PDB entry 8WIC | electron microscopy, 3.50 A resolution | chains Z and A of the 29 polymer chains in the assembly

[Chain Z]
Molecule: 50S ribosomal protein L27
Source organism: Mycolicibacterium smegmatis MC2 155
Reference sequence: A0R150 (RL27_MYCS2); residues 1-88 here = UniProt positions 1-88
Amino-acid sequence (88 residues; row label = number of the first residue in the row):
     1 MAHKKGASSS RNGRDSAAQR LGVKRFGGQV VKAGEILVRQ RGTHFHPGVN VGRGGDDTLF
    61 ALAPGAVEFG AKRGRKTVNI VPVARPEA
Not modelled in the structure: 1-9, 87-88

[Chain A]
Molecule: 23S rRNA
Source organism: Mycolicibacterium smegmatis MC2 155
Sequence (3119 nucleotides; each row starts with the number of its first residue):
     2 AAGUGUUUAA GGGCGCAUGG UGGAUGCCUU GGCACUGGGA GCCGAUGAAG GACGUAGGAG
    62 GCUGCGAUAA GCCUCGGGGA GCUGUCAACC GAGCGUUGAU CCGAGGAUGU CCGAAUGGGG
   122 AAACCCGGCA CGAGUGAUGU CGUGUCACCA GGCGCUGAAU AUAUAGGCGU CUGGGGGGAA
   182 CGCGGGGAAG UGAAACAUCU CAGUACCCGU AGGAAGAGAA AACAAAAUGU GAUUCCGUGA
   242 GUAGUGGCGA GCGAAAGCGG AGGAUGGCUA AACCGUAUGC AUGUGAUACC GGGUAGGGGU
   302 UGUGUGUGCG GGGUUGUGGG ACCUAUCUUU CCGGCUCUAC CUGGCUGGAG GGCAGUGAGA
   362 AAAUGUUGUG GUUAGCGGAA AUGGCUUGGG AUGGCCUGCC GUAGACGGUG AGAGCCCGGU
   422 ACGUGAAAAC CCGACGUCUG UCUUGAUGGU GUUCCCGAGU AGCAGCGGGC CCGUGGAAUC
   482 UGCUGUGAAU CUGCCGGGAC CACCCGGUAA GCCUGAAUAC UUCCCAGUGA CCGAUAGCGG
   542 AUUAGUACCG UGAGGGAAUG GUGAAAAGUA CCCCGGGAGG GGAGUGAAAG AGUACCUGAA
   602 ACCGUGCGCU UACAAUCCGU CAGAGCCCUC GACGUGUCGU GGGGUGAUGG CGUGCCUUUU
   662 GAAGAAUGAG CCUGCGAGUC AGGGACAUGU CGCGAGGUUA ACCCGGGUGG GGUAGCCGCA
   722 GCGAAAGCGA GUCUGAAUAG GGCGUAUCCA CACAAGAGUG UGUGGUGUAG UGGUGUGUUC
   782 UGGACCCGAA GCGGAGUGAU CUACCCAUGG CCAGGGUGAA GCGCGGGUAA GACCGCGUGG
   842 AGGCCCGAAC CCACUUAGGU UGAAGACUGA GGGGAUGAGC UGUGGGUAGG GGUGAAAGGC
   902 CAAUCAAACU CCGUGAUAGC UGGUUCUCCC CGAAAUGCAU UUAGGUGCAG CGUCGCAUGU
   962 UUCUUGCCGG AGGUAGAGCU ACUGGAUGGC CGAUGGGCCC CACAGGGUUA CUGACGUCAG
  1022 CCAAACUCCG AAUGCCGGUA AGUCCAAGAG UGCGGCAGUG AGACGGCGGG GGAUAAGCUC
  1082 CGUGCGUCGA GAGGGAAACA GCCCAGAUCG CCGGCUAAGG CCCCUAAGCG UGUGCUAAGU
  1142 GGAAAAGGAU GUGCAGUCGC GAAGACAACC AGGAGGUUGG CUUAGAAGCA GCCACCCUUG
  1202 AAAGAGUGCG UAAUAGCUCA CUGGUCAAGU GAUUGUGCGC CGAUAAUGUA GCGGGGCUCA
  1262 AGCACACCGC CGAAGCCGCG GCAGCCAACG UGUUGGCUGG GUAGGGGAGC GUCCUGCAUC
  1322 CGGUGAAGCC GCCGAGUGAU CGAGUGGUGG AGGGUGUGGG AGUGAGAAUG CAGGCAUGAG
  1382 UAGCGAUUAG GCAAGUGAGA ACCUUGCCCG CCGAAAGACC AAGGGUUCCU GGGCCAGGCC
  1442 AGUCCGCCCA GGGUGAGUCG GGACCUAAGG CGAGGCCGAC AGGCGUAGUC GAUGGACAAC
  1502 GGGUUGAUAU UCCCGUACCC GUGUAUGUGC GUCCAUGAUG AAUCAGCGGU ACUAACCAUC
  1562 CAAAACCACC GUGACCGCAC CUUUCGGGGU GUGGCGUUGG UGGGGCUGCA UGGGACCUUC
  1622 GUUGGUAGUA GUCAAGCGAU GGGGUGACGC AGGAAGGUAG CCGUACCGGU CAGUGGUAAU
  1682 ACCGGGGUAA GCCUGUAGGG AGUCAGAUAG GUAAAUCCGU CUGGCAUAUA UCCUGAGAGG
  1742 UGAUGCAUAG CCGAGUGAGG CGAAUUCGGU GAUCCUAUGC UGCCGAGAAA AGCCUCUAGC
  1802 GAGGACAUAC ACGGCCCGUA CCCCAAACCA ACACAGGUGG UCAGGUAGAG AAUACUAAGG
  1862 CGUACGAGUG AACUAUGGUU AAGGAACUCG GCAAAAUGCC CCCGUAACUU CGGGAGAAGG
  1922 GGGACCCACA UGGCGUGUAA GCCUUUACGG CCCAAGCGUG AGUGGGUGGC ACAAACCAGU
  1982 GAGAAGCGAC UGUUUACUAA AAACACAGGU CCGUGCGAAG UCGCAAGACG AUGUAUACGG
  2042 ACUGACGCCU GCCCGGUGCU GGAAGGUUAA GAGGACCCGU UAACUCCCUU UGGGGGUGAA
  2102 GCGGAGAAUU UAAGCCCCAG UAAACGGCGG UGGUAACUAU AACCAUCCUA AGGUAGCGAA
  2162 AUUCCUUGUC GGGUAAGUUC CGACCUGCAC GAAUGGCGUA ACGACUUCUC AACUGUCUCA
  2222 ACCAUAGACU CGGCGAAAUU GCACUACGAG UAAAGAUGCU CGUUACGCGC GGCAGGACGA
  2282 AAAGACCCCG GGACCUUCAC UACAACUUGG UAUUGGUGCU CGAUACGGUU UGUGUAGGAU
  2342 AGGUGGGAGA CUGUGAAGCU CACACGCCAG UGUGGGUGGA GUCGUUGUUG AAAUACCACU
  2402 CUGAUCGUAU UGGGCCUCUA ACCUCGGACC GUAUAUCCGG UUCAGGGACA GUGCCUGGUG
  2462 GGUAGUUUAA CUGGGGCGGU UGCCUCCUAA AAUGUAACGG AGGCGCCCAA AGGUUCCCUC
  2522 AACCUGGACG GCAAUCAGGU GUUGAGUGUA AGUGCACAAG GGAGCUUGAC UGCGAGACGG
  2582 ACAUGUCGAG CAGGGACGAA AGUCGGGACU AGUGAUCCGG CACCUCUGAG UGGAAGGGGU
  2642 GUCGCUCAAC GGAUAAAAGG UACCCCGGGG AUAACAGGCU GAUCUUCCCC AAGAGUCCAU
  2702 AUCGACGGGA UGGUUUGGCA CCUCGAUGUC GGCUCGUCGC AUCCUGGGGC UGGAGCAGGU
  2762 CCCAAGGGUU GGGCUGUUCG CCCAUUAAAG CGGCACGCGA GCUGGGUUUA GAACGUCGUG
  2822 AGACAGUUCG GUCUCUAUCC GCCGCGCGCG UCAGAAGCUU GAGGAAACCU GUCCCUAGUA
  2882 CGAGAGGACC GGGACGGACG AACCUCUGGU AUACCAGUUG UCCCACCAGG GGCACGGCUG
  2942 GAUAGCCACG UUCGGACAGG AUAACCGCUG AAAGCAUCUA AGCGGGAAAC CUCUUCCAAG
  3002 ACCAGGCUUC UCACCCUCUA GGAGGGAUAA GGCCCCCCGC AGACCACGGG AUUGAUAGAC
  3062 CAGACCUGGA AGCCUAGUAA UAGGUGCAGG GAACUGGCAC UAACCGGCCG AAAACUUAC
Not modelled in the structure: 1171-1220, 1562-1605, 2697-2699

[Interface between chain Z and chain A]
Residue-residue contacts - 88 pairs, chain Z then chain A:
  Ser-10(Z) / G2501(A)  hydrogen bond to the phosphate
  Arg-11(Z) / A2502(A)  hydrogen bond to the base
  Arg-11(Z) / G2503(A)  salt bridge to the phosphate
  Asn-12(Z) / G2501(A)  hydrogen bond to the phosphate
  Asn-12(Z) / A2502(A)  hydrogen bond to the phosphate
  Arg-14(Z) / U2486(A)  base contact
  Arg-14(Z) / A2502(A)  hydrogen bond to the base
  Arg-14(Z) / G2503(A)  hydrogen bond to the base
  Arg-14(Z) / G2504(A)  base contact
  Asp-15(Z) / U2486(A)  base contact
  Asp-15(Z) / C2487(A)  base contact
  Asp-15(Z) / C2488(A)  base contact
  Ser-16(Z) / C2485(A)  phosphate contact
  Ser-16(Z) / U2486(A)  hydrogen bond to the phosphate
  Ala-17(Z) / C2485(A)  hydrogen bond to the phosphate
  Ala-17(Z) / U2486(A)  phosphate contact
  Ala-18(Z) / G2495(A)  phosphate contact
  Ala-18(Z) / U2496(A)  phosphate contact
  Gln-19(Z) / C2485(A)  hydrogen bond to the phosphate
  Gln-19(Z) / U2486(A)  hydrogen bond to the phosphate
  Gln-19(Z) / G2495(A)  phosphate contact
  Arg-20(Z) / U2494(A)  phosphate contact
  Arg-20(Z) / G2495(A)  hydrogen bond to the phosphate
  Arg-20(Z) / G2580(A)  hydrogen bond to the phosphate
  Arg-20(Z) / G2581(A)  salt bridge to the phosphate
  Leu-21(Z) / U2494(A)  sugar contact
  Lys-24(Z) / C2579(A)  phosphate contact
  Lys-24(Z) / G2580(A)  salt bridge to the phosphate
  Arg-25(Z) / A2578(A)  phosphate contact
  Arg-25(Z) / C2579(A)  salt bridge to the phosphate
  Phe-26(Z) / G970(A)  base contact
  Phe-26(Z) / G971(A)  base contact
  Phe-26(Z) / A972(A)  base contact
  Phe-26(Z) / C1037(A)  base contact
  Gly-27(Z) / G970(A)  hydrogen bond to the base
  Gly-27(Z) / G971(A)  hydrogen bond to the sugar
  Gln-29(Z) / C1037(A)  hydrogen bond to the sugar
  Gln-29(Z) / G1038(A)  sugar contact
  Lys-32(Z) / G759(A)  base contact
  Lys-32(Z) / G2577(A)  phosphate contact
  Lys-32(Z) / A2578(A)  salt bridge to the phosphate
  Ala-33(Z) / A758(A)  base contact
  Ala-33(Z) / G759(A)  hydrogen bond to the base
  Ala-33(Z) / A2576(A)  base contact
  Ala-33(Z) / G2577(A)  hydrogen bond to the sugar
  Gly-34(Z) / A2576(A)  base contact
  Gly-34(Z) / G2577(A)  hydrogen bond to the base
  Glu-35(Z) / G2577(A)  sugar contact
  Glu-35(Z) / A2578(A)  sugar contact
  Ile-36(Z) / A2578(A)  hydrogen bond to the sugar
  Ile-36(Z) / C2579(A)  sugar contact
  Ile-36(Z) / C2588(A)  base contact
  Arg-39(Z) / C2579(A)  hydrogen bond to the base
  Arg-39(Z) / U2587(A)  hydrogen bond to the base
  Arg-39(Z) / C2588(A)  hydrogen bond to the sugar
  Arg-41(Z) / G2553(A)  base contact
  Arg-41(Z) / C2610(A)  hydrogen bond to the sugar
  Arg-41(Z) / U2611(A)  hydrogen bond to the sugar
  Gly-42(Z) / U2554(A)  hydrogen bond to the base
  Thr-43(Z) / G2555(A)  hydrogen bond to the sugar
  Thr-43(Z) / A2560(A)  hydrogen bond to the base
  His-44(Z) / G973(A)  phosphate contact
  His-44(Z) / G2555(A)  salt bridge to the phosphate
  Phe-45(Z) / A972(A)  phosphate contact
  His-46(Z) / C2556(A)  salt bridge to the phosphate
  Gly-54(Z) / C2588(A)  phosphate contact
  Gly-54(Z) / G2589(A)  phosphate contact
  Gly-55(Z) / C2588(A)  hydrogen bond to the phosphate
  Gly-55(Z) / G2589(A)  hydrogen bond to the phosphate
  Gly-55(Z) / C2610(A)  sugar contact
  Asp-56(Z) / U2587(A)  hydrogen bond to the sugar
  Asp-56(Z) / C2588(A)  sugar contact
  Asp-56(Z) / C2610(A)  sugar contact
  Asp-57(Z) / C2610(A)  sugar contact
  Thr-58(Z) / C2588(A)  sugar contact
  Phe-60(Z) / G2589(A)  sugar contact
  Phe-60(Z) / A2590(A)  sugar contact
  Leu-62(Z) / A758(A)  hydrogen bond to the base
  Leu-62(Z) / A2590(A)  sugar contact
  Pro-64(Z) / A758(A)  base contact
  Pro-64(Z) / G759(A)  base contact
  Phe-69(Z) / G971(A)  sugar contact
  Phe-69(Z) / A972(A)  sugar contact
  Arg-73(Z) / C2558(A)  hydrogen bond to the base
  Arg-75(Z) / A2557(A)  salt bridge to the phosphate
  Arg-75(Z) / C2558(A)  hydrogen bond to the base
  Lys-76(Z) / G973(A)  salt bridge to the phosphate
  Arg-85(Z) / G757(A)  base contact
Also at the interface, not in a pair above, chain Z (46 interface residues in all): Val-23, Gly-28, Val-31, Arg-53, Ala-63
Also at the interface, not in a pair above, chain A (46 interface residues in all): G2480, U2482, C2484, U2489, C2499, G2586, A2609

[In short]
Chain Z and chain A each contribute 46 residues to their interface; the contacts include 33 hydrogen bonds and
9 salt bridges. Among the polar pairs are Arg-11(Z)/A2502(A), Arg-14(Z)/A2502(A) and Arg-14(Z)/G2503(A).
Chain Z is 50S ribosomal protein L27 and chain A is 23S rRNA, both from Mycolicibacterium smegmatis MC2 155;
the structure, Cryo- EM structure of Mycobacterium smegmatis 50S ribosomal subunit (body 1) of 70S ribosome,
E- tRNA ..., was determined by electron microscopy together with 8WHX, 8WHY, 8WI7, 8WI8, 8WI9, 8WIB, 8WID and
8WIF from the same study.
